Entry 1MXC (X-ray diffraction, 3.00 A resolution); this record covers chain A.

[Chain A]
Molecule: S-adenosylmethionine synthetase
Organism: Escherichia coli
Notes: EC 2.5.1.6
UniProt: P0A817 (METK_ECOLI); residues 1-383 here correspond to UniProt positions 2-384 (UniProt number = residue number + 1)
Sequence (383 residues; each row starts with the number of its first residue):
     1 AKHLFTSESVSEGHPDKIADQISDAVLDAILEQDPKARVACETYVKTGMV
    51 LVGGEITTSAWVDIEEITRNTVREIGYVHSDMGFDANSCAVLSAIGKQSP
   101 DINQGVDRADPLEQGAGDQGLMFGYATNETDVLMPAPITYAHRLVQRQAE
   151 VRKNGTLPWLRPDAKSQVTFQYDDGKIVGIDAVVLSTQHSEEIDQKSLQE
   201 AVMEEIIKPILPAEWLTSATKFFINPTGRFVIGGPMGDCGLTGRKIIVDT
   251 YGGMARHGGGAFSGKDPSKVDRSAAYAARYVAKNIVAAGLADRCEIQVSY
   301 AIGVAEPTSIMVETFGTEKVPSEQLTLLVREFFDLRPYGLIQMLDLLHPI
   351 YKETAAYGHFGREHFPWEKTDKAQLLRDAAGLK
Not modelled in the structure: 103-107
Bound ions: Mg2+ site 1: Asp16 (together with 8-bromoadenosine-5'-diphosphate, phosphate ion); K+ site 1: Glu42, Thr242, Ser263; K+ site 2 near Gly243 (its only coordinating residue here); Mg2+ site 2: Asp271 (together with 8-bromoadenosine-5'-diphosphate, phosphate ion)
Ligand contacts: 8-bromoadenosine-5'-diphosphate (ABP): His14, Asp16, Arg38, Val39, Ala40, Glu42, Glu55, Ile56, Thr57, Gln98, Gly117, Asp118, Lys165, Gly237, Asp238, Arg244, Lys245, Lys265, Lys269, Asp271

[Summary]
Ligands of chain A: 8-bromoadenosine-5'-diphosphate. Glu42, Thr242 and Ser263 coordinate K+ site 1.
Chain A is S-adenosylmethionine synthetase (Escherichia coli); the structure, S-adenosylmethionine synthetase
with 8-br-ADP, was determined by X-ray diffraction, deposited together with 1MXA and 1MXB.
